Entry 3OGC (X-ray diffraction, 3.80 A resolution); this record covers chains B and C of the 3 polymer chains in the assembly.

== Chain B ==
Name: antibody Fab fragment light chain
From: Mus musculus
Notes: antibody fragment or engineered binder
Amino-acid sequence (212 residues; numbered 1 to 212; the number before each row is that of its first residue):
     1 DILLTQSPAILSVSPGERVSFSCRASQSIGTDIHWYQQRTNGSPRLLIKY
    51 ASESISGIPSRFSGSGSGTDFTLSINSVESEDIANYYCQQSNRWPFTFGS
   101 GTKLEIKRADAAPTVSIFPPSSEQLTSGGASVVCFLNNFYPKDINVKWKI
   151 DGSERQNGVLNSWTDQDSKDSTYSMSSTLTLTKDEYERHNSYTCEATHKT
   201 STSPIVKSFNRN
Cystine bridges: Cys23-Cys88, Cys134-Cys194

== Chain C ==
Name: Voltage-gated potassium channel
From: Streptomyces lividans
Reference sequence: P0A334 (KCSA_STRLI); residue numbers follow UniProt; this construct covers 2-124
Amino-acid sequence (131 residues; each row starts with the number of its first residue; numbers below 1 keep their minus sign (Ser-6 is residue -6)):
    -6 SMHHHHHHPPMLSGLLARLVKLLLGRHGSALHWRAAGAATVLLVIVLLAG
    44 SYLAVLAERGAPGAQLITYPRALWWSVATATTVGYGDLYPVTLWGRLVAV
    94 VVMVAGITSFGLVTAALATWFVGREQERRGH
Unresolved in the structure: -6 to 21
Construct notes: expression tag (-6 to 1); engineered mutation Ala71 (Glu in P0A334)
Ion coordination: Na+ site 1 near Thr75 (its only coordinating residue here); Na+ site 2 near Gly77 (its only coordinating residue here)
UniProt features mapped onto this chain:
  - motif: Thr75 to Asp80 (Selectivity filter)
From the paper describing this entry:
  - conformationally variable residues (loop rearrangement, side-chain flip): Val76, Gly79 to Leu81
  - Na+ coordination: Thr75, Gly77

== Chain B / chain C interface ==
Contacting residue pairs (17):
  Asp32(B) - Arg64(C)  salt bridge
  Ser91(B) - Ile60(C)
  Asn92(B) - Gln58(C)
  Arg93(B) - Gly56(C)  hydrogen bond (side chain-backbone)
  Arg93(B) - Ala57(C)
  Arg93(B) - Gln58(C)
  Arg93(B) - Ile60(C)
  Arg93(B) - Asp80(C)  salt bridge
  Trp94(B) - Arg52(C)
  Trp94(B) - Gly53(C)
  Trp94(B) - Ala54(C)
  Trp94(B) - Pro55(C)
  Trp94(B) - Gly56(C)  hydrogen bond (backbone-backbone)
  Trp94(B) - Ala57(C)  hydrogen bond (backbone-backbone)
  Trp94(B) - Ile60(C)
  Phe96(B) - Arg52(C)
  Phe96(B) - Ile60(C)  hydrophobic
Interface residues without a listed pair, chain B (7 interface residues in all): Asp1

== Overview ==
The interface between chain B and chain C involves 7 residues on one side and 10 on the other; the contacts
include 3 hydrogen bonds and 2 salt bridges. Polar pairs include Asp32(B)-Arg64(C), Arg93(B)-Asp80(C) and
Arg93(B)-Gly56(C). The paper reports Na+ coordination by Thr75(C) and Gly77(C); conformational variability at
Val76(C) and Gly79(C).
Chain B is antibody Fab fragment light chain (Mus musculus) and chain C is Voltage-gated potassium channel
(Streptomyces lividans); the structure, KcsA E71A variant in presence of Na+, was determined by X-ray
diffraction.
